Entry 7AQR (electron microscopy, 2.91 A resolution); this record covers chains D and I of the 17 polymer chains in the assembly.

# Chain D
Name: NADH dehydrogenase subunit 7
From: Arabidopsis thaliana
UniProt: A0A2P2CLH2 (A0A2P2CLH2_ARATH); residue numbers follow UniProt; this construct covers 1-394
Chain sequence (394 residues; row label = number of the first residue in the row):
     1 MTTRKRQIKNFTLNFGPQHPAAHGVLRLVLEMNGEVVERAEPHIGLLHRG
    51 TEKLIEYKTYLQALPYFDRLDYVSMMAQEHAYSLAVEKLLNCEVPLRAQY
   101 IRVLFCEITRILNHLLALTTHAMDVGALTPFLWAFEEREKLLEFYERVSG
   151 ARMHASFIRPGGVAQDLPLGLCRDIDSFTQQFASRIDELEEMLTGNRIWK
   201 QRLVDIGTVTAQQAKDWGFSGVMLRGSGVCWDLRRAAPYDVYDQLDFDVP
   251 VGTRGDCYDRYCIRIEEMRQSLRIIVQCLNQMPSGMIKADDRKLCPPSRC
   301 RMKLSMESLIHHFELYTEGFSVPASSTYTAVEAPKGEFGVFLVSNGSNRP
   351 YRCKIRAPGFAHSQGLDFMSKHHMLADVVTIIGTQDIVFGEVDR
Disordered / not traced: 1-9
Construct notes: variant Ser363 (Leu in A0A2P2CLH2)

# Chain I
Name: NADH dehydrogenase [ubiquinone] iron-sulfur protein 8-A, mitochondrial
From: Arabidopsis thaliana
Notes: EC 7.1.1.2
UniProt: Q42599 (NDS8A_ARATH); residue numbers follow UniProt; this construct covers 1-222
Chain sequence (222 residues; each row starts with the number of its first residue):
     1 MASILARRSLNTLRARHLVLSGQALQGSHLSRLQSRGISYGSNKDDEEAE
    51 QLSKEISKDWNTVFERSINTLFLTEMVRGLSLTLKYFFDPKVTINYPFEK
   101 GPLSPRFRGEHALRRYPTGEERCIACKLCEAVCPAQAITIEAEEREDGSR
   151 RTTRYDIDMTKCIYCGFCQEACPVDAIVEGPNFEFATETHEELLYDKEKL
   201 LENGDRWETEIAENLRSESLYR
Disordered / not traced: 1-57
Curated features (UniProtKB/Swiss-Prot):
  - binding site ([4Fe-4S] cluster): Cys123, Cys126, Cys129, Cys133, Cys162, Cys165, Cys168, Cys172
Metal / ion sites: 4Fe-4S cluster Fe site 1: Cys123, Cys126, Cys129, Cys172; 4Fe-4S cluster Fe site 2: Cys133, Cys162, Cys165, Cys168
Ligand contacts:
  - 4Fe-4S cluster (SF4), molecule 1: His111, Cys133, Pro134, Ala135, Ala137, Ile138, Ile157, Cys162, Ile163, Tyr164, Cys165, Gly166, Phe167, Cys168, Glu179
  - 4Fe-4S cluster (SF4), molecule 2: Leu113, Cys123, Ile124, Ala125, Cys126, Lys127, Leu128, Cys129, Ile140, Tyr155, Cys172, Pro173, Val174, Ala176, Ile177

# How chain D and chain I interact
Pairs across the interface (63):
  Lys58(D) - Pro134(I)  hydrogen bond (side chain-backbone)
  Leu61(D) - Phe167(I)
  Gln62(D) - Ala131(I)  hydrogen bond (side chain-backbone)
  Gln62(D) - Val132(I)  hydrogen bond (side chain-backbone)
  Gln62(D) - Cys133(I)
  Gln62(D) - Pro134(I)
  Pro65(D) - Ile163(I)  hydrophobic
  Arg69(D) - Ile163(I)
  Trp133(D) - Tyr86(I)  hydrophobic
  Glu136(D) - Val92(I)
  Glu146(D) - Leu103(I)
  Glu146(D) - Ser104(I)  hydrogen bond (backbone-side chain)
  Glu146(D) - Phe107(I)
  Arg147(D) - Arg106(I)
  Val148(D) - Arg106(I)  hydrogen bond (backbone-side chain)
  Ser149(D) - Arg106(I)
  Gly150(D) - Arg106(I)
  Gly150(D) - Phe107(I)
  Gly150(D) - Arg108(I)  hydrogen bond (backbone-backbone)
  Ala151(D) - Arg108(I)
  His154(D) - Arg108(I)  hydrogen bond (backbone-side chain)
  Arg159(D) - Phe167(I)
  Arg159(D) - Glu170(I)  salt bridge
  Gln165(D) - Arg106(I)
  Gln165(D) - Arg222(I)
  Asp166(D) - Arg106(I)  hydrogen bond (backbone-side chain)
  Leu167(D) - Arg106(I)
  Leu167(D) - Tyr221(I)  hydrogen bond (backbone-side chain)
  Pro168(D) - Arg106(I)
  Pro168(D) - Tyr221(I)
  Leu169(D) - Tyr221(I)
  Arg185(D) - Tyr86(I)
  Glu188(D) - Leu82(I)
  Glu188(D) - Lys85(I)  salt bridge
  Glu188(D) - Tyr86(I)  hydrogen bond
  Glu191(D) - Arg78(I)  salt bridge
  Met192(D) - Leu82(I)  hydrophobic
  Met192(D) - Thr83(I)
  Gly195(D) - Glu75(I)
  Asn196(D) - Met76(I)
  Arg197(D) - Asn69(I)  hydrogen bond (side chain-backbone)
  Arg197(D) - Thr70(I)  hydrogen bond (side chain-backbone)
  Arg197(D) - Leu73(I)
  Arg197(D) - Glu75(I)  salt bridge
  Arg197(D) - Met76(I)
  Ile198(D) - Met76(I)  hydrophobic
  Arg299(D) - Glu170(I)  hydrogen bond (side chain-backbone)
  Arg299(D) - Cys172(I)  hydrogen bond (side chain-backbone)
  Arg299(D) - Asp175(I)  salt bridge
  Arg299(D) - Arg222(I)  hydrogen bond (backbone-backbone)
  Met302(D) - Pro173(I)  hydrophobic
  Lys303(D) - Pro173(I)
  Lys303(D) - Asp175(I)  salt bridge
  His312(D) - Leu128(I)
  His312(D) - Glu170(I)
  His312(D) - Ala171(I)  hydrogen bond (side chain-backbone)
  Phe313(D) - Leu128(I)  hydrophobic
  Tyr316(D) - Leu128(I)
  Tyr316(D) - Val132(I)
  Tyr316(D) - Glu170(I)  hydrogen bond
  Tyr316(D) - Ala171(I)  hydrophobic
  Thr317(D) - Leu128(I)
  Thr317(D) - Ala131(I)
Other interface residues (no listed pair), chain D (38 interface residues in all): Ser156, Ser298, Cys300
Other interface residues (no listed pair), chain I (33 interface residues in all): Gly79, Gln136, Gln169

# Overview
38 residues of chain D and 33 residues of chain I are in contact, with 17 hydrogen bonds and 6 salt bridges.
Polar contacts include Arg159(D)-Glu170(I), Glu188(D)-Lys85(I) and Glu191(D)-Arg78(I). Bound to chain I:
4Fe-4S cluster. From UniProt: 8 [4Fe-4S] cluster-binding residues on chain I.
Here chain D is NADH dehydrogenase subunit 7 and chain I is NADH dehydrogenase [ubiquinone] iron-sulfur
protein 8-A, mitochondrial, both from Arabidopsis thaliana. Entry 7AQR (Cryo-EM structure of Arabidopsis
thaliana Complex-I (peripheral arm)) was determined by electron microscopy, deposited together with 7AQQ,
7AQW, 7AR7, 7AR8, 7AR9, 7ARB, 7ARC and 7ARD.
